PDB entry 8DBY | electron microscopy, 2.26 A resolution | chains A and B of the 4 polymer chains in the assembly

Chain A:
Protein: Nitrogenase molybdenum-iron protein alpha chain
From: Azotobacter vinelandii
Notes: EC 1.18.6.1
UniProt: P07328 (NIFD_AZOVI); residues 1-492 here = UniProt positions 1-492
Chain sequence (492 residues; row label = number of the first residue in the row):
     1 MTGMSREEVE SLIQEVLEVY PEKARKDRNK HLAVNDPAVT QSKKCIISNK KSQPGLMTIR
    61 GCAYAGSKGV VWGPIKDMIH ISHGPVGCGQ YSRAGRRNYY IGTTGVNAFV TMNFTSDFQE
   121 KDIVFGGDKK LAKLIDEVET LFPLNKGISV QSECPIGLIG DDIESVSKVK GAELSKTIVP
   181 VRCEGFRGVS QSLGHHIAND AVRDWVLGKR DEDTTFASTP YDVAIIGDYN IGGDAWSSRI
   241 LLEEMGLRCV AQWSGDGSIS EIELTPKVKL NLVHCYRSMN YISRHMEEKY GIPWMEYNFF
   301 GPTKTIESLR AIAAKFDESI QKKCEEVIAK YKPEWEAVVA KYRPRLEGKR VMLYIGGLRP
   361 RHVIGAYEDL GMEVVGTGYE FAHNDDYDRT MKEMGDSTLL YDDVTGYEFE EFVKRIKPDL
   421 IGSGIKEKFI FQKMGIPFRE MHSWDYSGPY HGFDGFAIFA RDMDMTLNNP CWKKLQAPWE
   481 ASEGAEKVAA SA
Disordered / not traced: 1-3, 481-492
Ion coordination: fe(8)-S(7) cluster Fe: C62, C88, C154 (shared with C70(B), C95(B), C153(B) of chain B); Fe ion near C275 (its only coordinating residue here)
Residues lining bound ligands:
  - fe(8)-S(7) cluster (CLF): C62, Y64, P85, G87, C88, Y91, E153, C154, G185
  - 3-hydroxy-3-carboxy-adipic acid (HCA): A65, G95, R96, Q191, G424, I425, K426, H442
  - ICS (iron-sulfur-molybdenum cluster with interstitial carbon): V70, R96, H195, Y229, I231, C275, R277, S278, I355, G356, G357, L358, R359, P360, E380, F381, M441, H442
Swiss-Prot annotation at these positions:
  - binding site ([8Fe-7S] cluster): C62, C88, C154
  - binding site ([7Fe-Mo-9S-C-homocitryl] cluster): C275, H442
  - mutagenesis: H195 (H195Q: No nitrogenase activity)

Chain B:
Protein: Nitrogenase molybdenum-iron protein beta chain
From: Azotobacter vinelandii
Notes: EC 1.18.6.1
UniProt: P07329 (NIFK_AZOVI); residues 1-523 here = UniProt positions 1-523
Chain sequence (523 residues; row label = number of the first residue in the row):
     1 MSQQVDKIKA SYPLFLDQDY KDMLAKKRDG FEEKYPQDKI DEVFQWTTTK EYQELNFQRE
    61 ALTVNPAKAC QPLGAVLCAL GFEKTMPYVH GSQGCVAYFR SYFNRHFREP VSCVSDSMTE
   121 DAAVFGGQQN MKDGLQNCKA TYKPDMIAVS TTCMAEVIGD DLNAFINNSK KEGFIPDEFP
   181 VPFAHTPSFV GSHVTGWDNM FEGIARYFTL KSMDDKVVGS NKKINIVPGF ETYLGNFRVI
   241 KRMLSEMGVG YSLLSDPEEV LDTPADGQFR MYAGGTTQEE MKDAPNALNT VLLQPWHLEK
   301 TKKFVEGTWK HEVPKLNIPM GLDWTDEFLM KVSEISGQPI PASLTKERGR LVDMMTDSHT
   361 WLHGKRFALW GDPDFVMGLV KFLLELGCEP VHILCHNGNK RWKKAVDAIL AASPYGKNAT
   421 VYIGKDLWHL RSLVFTDKPD FMIGNSYGKF IQRDTLHKGK EFEVPLIRIG FPIFDRHHLH
   481 RSTTLGYEGA MQILTTLVNS ILERLDEETR GMQATDYNHD LVR
Disordered / not traced: 1
Ion coordination: fe(8)-S(7) cluster Fe: C70, C95, C153 (shared with C62(A), C88(A), C154(A) of chain A); Fe ion: D353, D357 (shared with 2 residues of chain D)
Residues lining bound ligands: fe(8)-S(7) cluster (CLF): C70, P72, S92, G94, C95, Y98, F99, T152, C153, S188
Swiss-Prot annotation at these positions:
  - binding site ([8Fe-7S] cluster): C70, C95, C153, S188

Chain A / chain B interface:
Pairs across the interface (203):
  V19(A) - A140(B)
  Y20(A) - T141(B)
  P21(A) - N137(B)
  P21(A) - A140(B)
  K23(A) - D133(B)  salt bridge
  A24(A) - N137(B)
  K51(A) - T119(B)
  K51(A) - D121(B)  salt bridge
  S52(A) - Q93(B)  hydrogen bond
  S52(A) - S117(B)
  P54(A) - S115(B)
  P54(A) - D116(B)
  P54(A) - N130(B)
  P54(A) - D133(B)
  P54(A) - G134(B)
  P54(A) - N137(B)  hydrogen bond (backbone-side chain)
  G55(A) - V114(B)
  G55(A) - S115(B)  hydrogen bond (backbone-backbone)
  G55(A) - D116(B)
  G55(A) - G134(B)
  G55(A) - N137(B)
  G55(A) - C138(B)  hydrogen bond (backbone-backbone)
  G55(A) - Y142(B)
  L56(A) - N137(B)
  L56(A) - T141(B)
  L56(A) - Y142(B)  hydrogen bond (backbone-side chain)
  M57(A) - M86(B)  hydrophobic
  M57(A) - R100(B)
  M57(A) - S112(B)
  M57(A) - C113(B)
  M57(A) - V114(B)
  M57(A) - Y142(B)
  M57(A) - M271(B)  hydrophobic
  T58(A) - Q93(B)
  T58(A) - R100(B)
  R60(A) - Q93(B)
  R60(A) - A97(B)
  G61(A) - Q93(B)  hydrogen bond (backbone-side chain)
  C62(A) - G94(B)
  Y64(A) - Y98(B)
  A65(A) - Y98(B)
  K76(A) - E32(B)  salt bridge
  P85(A) - S188(B)
  V86(A) - P66(B)  hydrophobic
  V86(A) - A69(B)
  G87(A) - C70(B)
  C88(A) - Y98(B)
  Q90(A) - P66(B)  hydrogen bond (side chain-backbone)
  Q90(A) - K68(B)  hydrogen bond (side chain-backbone)
  Q90(A) - Y102(B)
  Q90(A) - Y447(B)  hydrogen bond (backbone-side chain)
  Y91(A) - A69(B)
  Y91(A) - C70(B)  hydrogen bond
  Y91(A) - L73(B)
  Y91(A) - Y98(B)  hydrophobic
  Y91(A) - F99(B)  hydrophobic
  Y91(A) - Y102(B)  hydrophobic
  S92(A) - Y98(B)
  R93(A) - N65(B)  hydrogen bond
  R93(A) - Y447(B)
  R93(A) - F450(B)
  G95(A) - R105(B)  hydrogen bond (backbone-side chain)
  Y99(A) - S11(B)
  T103(A) - I40(B)
  T104(A) - R453(B)  hydrogen bond
  G105(A) - W428(B)
  V106(A) - I40(B)
  V106(A) - V43(B)  hydrophobic
  V106(A) - F44(B)  hydrophobic
  N107(A) - K34(B)
  N107(A) - I40(B)
  M112(A) - V64(B)  hydrophobic
  M112(A) - N65(B)
  M112(A) - W428(B)  hydrophobic
  N113(A) - T63(B)
  N113(A) - V64(B)
  N113(A) - N65(B)  hydrogen bond (backbone-backbone)
  N113(A) - P66(B)
  F114(A) - L62(B)  hydrophobic
  F114(A) - T63(B)
  F114(A) - V64(B)  hydrophobic
  T115(A) - T63(B)  hydrogen bond (backbone-backbone)
  S116(A) - A61(B)
  D117(A) - T63(B)
  D117(A) - K68(B)  salt bridge
  F118(A) - F189(B)
  Q119(A) - F189(B)
  E120(A) - F189(B)  hydrogen bond (backbone-backbone)
  I123(A) - F189(B)  hydrophobic
  K130(A) - A61(B)
  K133(A) - E60(B)  salt bridge
  K133(A) - A61(B)
  L134(A) - A61(B)
  L134(A) - L62(B)  hydrophobic
  E137(A) - R59(B)
  E137(A) - E60(B)  hydrogen bond (side chain-backbone)
  E137(A) - A61(B)  hydrogen bond (side chain-backbone)
  E137(A) - L62(B)  hydrogen bond (side chain-backbone)
  V138(A) - L62(B)  hydrophobic
  T140(A) - W46(B)
  L141(A) - Y52(B)  hydrogen bond (backbone-side chain)
  L141(A) - L55(B)  hydrophobic
  L141(A) - N56(B)
  L141(A) - R59(B)
  F142(A) - Y52(B)
  F142(A) - W428(B)  hydrophobic
  P143(A) - W46(B)
  L144(A) - Y35(B)
  L144(A) - I40(B)  hydrophobic
  L144(A) - V43(B)  hydrophobic
  K146(A) - E32(B)
  K146(A) - E33(B)  salt bridge
  C154(A) - S92(B)
  P155(A) - C153(B)  hydrophobic
  P155(A) - V157(B)  hydrophobic
  L158(A) - A123(B)  hydrophobic
  L158(A) - M154(B)  hydrophobic
  L158(A) - V157(B)  hydrophobic
  I159(A) - V157(B)  hydrophobic
  F186(A) - S92(B)
  F186(A) - T119(B)
  F186(A) - E120(B)  hydrogen bond (backbone-backbone)
  F186(A) - M154(B)  hydrophobic
  R187(A) - E120(B)  salt bridge
  G188(A) - T119(B)
  V189(A) - Q93(B)  hydrogen bond (backbone-side chain)
  R210(A) - E33(B)  salt bridge
  G232(A) - S11(B)
  G232(A) - F15(B)
  G233(A) - F15(B)
  W236(A) - F15(B)  hydrophobic
  W236(A) - Y20(B)
  W236(A) - M23(B)
  W236(A) - L24(B)
  S237(A) - F15(B)
  S237(A) - Y20(B)  hydrogen bond
  R239(A) - M23(B)
  R239(A) - K27(B)
  R239(A) - F31(B)
  I240(A) - D19(B)
  I240(A) - Y20(B)
  I240(A) - M23(B)
  R248(A) - F31(B)
  C249(A) - F31(B)
  V250(A) - F31(B)
  Q252(A) - K27(B)
  D256(A) - K27(B)  salt bridge
  S258(A) - E32(B)
  S260(A) - F31(B)  hydrogen bond (side chain-backbone)
  S260(A) - E32(B)  hydrogen bond (side chain-backbone)
  S260(A) - E33(B)
  E261(A) - K27(B)  salt bridge
  E261(A) - F31(B)
  E261(A) - E32(B)
  L264(A) - F31(B)
  E334(A) - S2(B)  hydrogen bond
  E334(A) - Q3(B)  hydrogen bond (side chain-backbone)
  A337(A) - V5(B)
  V338(A) - V5(B)
  K341(A) - V5(B)
  K341(A) - D6(B)  salt bridge
  Y342(A) - I8(B)
  G406(A) - Y142(B)
  Y407(A) - T141(B)
  Y407(A) - Y142(B)
  E410(A) - F269(B)
  I425(A) - S101(B)
  I425(A) - N104(B)
  K426(A) - A97(B)
  K426(A) - R100(B)
  K426(A) - S101(B)
  K426(A) - N104(B)
  F429(A) - N104(B)
  F429(A) - R108(B)
  F429(A) - E109(B)
  F429(A) - P110(B)
  I430(A) - P110(B)  hydrophobic
  I430(A) - F269(B)  hydrophobic
  K433(A) - E109(B)  salt bridge
  K433(A) - P110(B)
  K433(A) - T263(B)  hydrogen bond (side chain-backbone)
  K433(A) - P264(B)
  K433(A) - D266(B)
  K433(A) - G267(B)  hydrogen bond (backbone-backbone)
  K433(A) - Q268(B)  hydrogen bond (backbone-backbone)
  M434(A) - G267(B)
  M434(A) - F269(B)  hydrophobic
  G448(A) - A10(B)
  G448(A) - S11(B)  hydrogen bond (backbone-backbone)
  P449(A) - F15(B)  hydrophobic
  D454(A) - S2(B)  hydrogen bond (side chain-backbone)
  D454(A) - Q3(B)  hydrogen bond (backbone-side chain)
  D454(A) - L14(B)
  D454(A) - Y20(B)  hydrogen bond
  A457(A) - I8(B)
  I458(A) - Q3(B)
  I458(A) - I8(B)  hydrophobic
  I458(A) - K9(B)
  I458(A) - A10(B)  hydrophobic
  R461(A) - I8(B)  hydrogen bond (side chain-backbone)
  L475(A) - A265(B)
  L475(A) - D266(B)
  L475(A) - G267(B)
Interface residues without a listed pair, chain A (114 interface residues in all): Q53, I59, I81, A94, I101, G102, T111, G185, S190, F216, Y331, T405, Q432, G435, Y446
Interface residues without a listed pair, chain B (100 interface residues in all): K39, Q58, A67, M118, Q129, Q136, I158, V190, H396, L427, H457

Summary:
The interface between chain A and chain B involves 114 residues on one side and 100 on the other; the contacts
include 35 hydrogen bonds and 12 salt bridges. Polar pairs include K23(A)-D133(B), K51(A)-D121(B) and
K76(A)-E32(B).
Here chain A is Nitrogenase molybdenum-iron protein alpha chain and chain B is Nitrogenase molybdenum-iron
protein beta chain, both from Azotobacter vinelandii. Entry 8DBY (CryoEM structure of anaerobically prepared
nitrogenase MoFe-protein on ultrathin carbon) was determined by electron microscopy (same publication as 8TC3,
8DFC and 8DFD).
